3G9J - chains A and B of the 4 polymer chains in the assembly; structure by X-ray diffraction, 2.32 A resolution.

== Chain A (and B) ==
Protein: Glucocorticoid receptor
From: Rattus norvegicus
Notes: chain B of this document is another copy of the same molecule, construct and numbering; everything in this record applies to it too
Reference sequence: P06536 (GCR_RAT); residue numbers follow UniProt; this construct covers 440-525
Chain sequence (90 residues; each row starts with the number of its first residue):
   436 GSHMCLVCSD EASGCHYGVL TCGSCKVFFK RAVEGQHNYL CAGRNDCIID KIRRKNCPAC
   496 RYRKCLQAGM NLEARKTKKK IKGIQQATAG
Disordered / not traced: 436, 511-525 (chain B: 436, 516-525)
Differences from the reference sequence: expression tag (436-439)
What the authors report for this chain:
  - mutagenesis - R510A, K514A: decreased binding to DNA
  - mutagenesis - K514A: unchanged signaling
  - mutagenesis - H472A, R510A: increased signaling
  - mutagenesis - H472R: decreased signaling
  - mutagenesis - G470A, N473A: decreased signaling in response to Pal
  - mutagenesis - G470A: decreased signaling in response to Tat

== Interface between chain A and chain B ==
Contacting residue pairs - 18 pairs, chain A then chain B:
  L475(A) with R488(B); N491(B)
  C476(A) with R488(B), hydrogen bond (backbone-side chain)
  A477(A) with C482(B); I483(B), hydrogen bond (backbone-backbone); R488(B)
  R479(A) with R479(B); D481(B), salt bridge
  D481(A) with R479(B), salt bridge
  C482(A) with A477(B)
  I483(A) with A477(B), hydrogen bond (backbone-backbone)
  R488(A) with L475(B); C476(B); A477(B)
  N491(A) with L475(B); A477(B); N491(B)
  P493(A) with N491(B)
Other interface residues (no listed pair), chain A (11 interface residues in all): K490
Other interface residues (no listed pair), chain B (10 interface residues in all): C492

== In short ==
Chain A and chain B form an interface of 11 and 10 residues respectively, with 3 hydrogen bonds and 2 salt
bridges. Polar contacts include R479(A)-D481(B), C476(A)-R488(B) and A477(A)-I483(B). From the paper: R510A
and K514A of chain A reduce binding to DNA; H472A and R510A of chain A increase signaling; 6 substitutions
were tested in all.
Chain A and chain B are both Glucocorticoid receptor (Rattus norvegicus); the structure, GR DNA binding
domain:Pal, 18bp complex-36, was determined by X-ray diffraction, deposited together with 3FYL, 3G6P, 3G6Q,
3G6R, 3G6T, 3G6U and 8 further entries.
